1MQH - chain A; structure by X-ray diffraction, 1.80 A resolution.

[Chain A]
Molecule: glutamate receptor 2
Source organism: Rattus norvegicus
Notes: fragment: ligand binding core (S1S2J)
UniProtKB: P19491 (GRIA2_RAT); the construct has insertions or renumbered stretches relative to UniProt, so the offset changes along the chain: 3-117 = UniProt 413-527; 120-263 = UniProt 653-796
Amino-acid sequence (263 residues; row label = number of the first residue in the row):
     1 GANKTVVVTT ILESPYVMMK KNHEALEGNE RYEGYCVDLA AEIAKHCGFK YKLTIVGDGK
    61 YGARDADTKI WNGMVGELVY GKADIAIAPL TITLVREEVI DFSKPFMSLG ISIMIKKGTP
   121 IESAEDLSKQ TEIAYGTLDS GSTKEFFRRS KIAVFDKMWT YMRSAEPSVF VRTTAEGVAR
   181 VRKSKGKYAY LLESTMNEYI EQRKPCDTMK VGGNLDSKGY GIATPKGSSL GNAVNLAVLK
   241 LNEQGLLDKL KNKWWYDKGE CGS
Disordered / not traced: 1-2, 263
Construct notes: cloning artifact (1-2); linker (118-119)
Disulfide bonds: Cys206-Cys261
Small-molecule neighbours: bromo-willardiine (BWD; 2-amino-3-(5-bromo-2,4-dioxo-3,4-dihydro-2H-pyrimidin-1-yl)-propionic acid): Glu13, Tyr61, Pro89, Leu90, Thr91, Arg96, Leu138, Ser140, Gly141, Ser142, Thr143, Thr174, Leu192, Glu193, Met196, Tyr220
UniProt features mapped onto this chain:
  - binding site (L-glutamate): Pro89, Thr91, Arg96, Ser142, Thr143, Glu193
  - site: Arg64 (Interaction with the cone snail toxin Con-ikot-ikot), Ile121 (Crucial to convey clamshell closure to channel opening), Arg148 (Interaction with the cone snail toxin Con-ikot-ikot), Lys240 (Interaction with the cone snail toxin Con-ikot-ikot)
  - glycosylation: Asn3 (N-linked (GlcNAc...) asparagine)
  - modified residue (Phosphoserine): Ser150, Ser184

[In short]
Ligands of chain A: bromo-willardiine. Curated annotation (UniProt) lists 6 L-glutamate-binding residues.
Chain A is glutamate receptor 2 (Rattus norvegicus); the structure, Crystal Structure of the GluR2 Ligand
Binding Core (S1S2J) in Complex with Bromo-Willardiine at 1.8 Angstroms ..., was determined by X-ray
diffraction together with 1MQG, 1MQI and 1MQJ from the same study.
